PDB entry 6HZX | X-ray diffraction, 2.91 A resolution | chains C and D of the 3 polymer chains in the assembly

# Chain C
Name: Aromatic foldamer
Amino-acid sequence (11 residues; numbered 301 to 311; the number before each row is that of its first residue):
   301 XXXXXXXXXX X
Modified / non-standard residues: 4SO (4-sulfamoylbenzoic acid) at position 301, A1IJ4 (4-[3-(aminomethyl)phenoxy]butylcarbamic acid) at position 302, QUK (8-azanyl-4-(3-azanylpropoxy)quinoline-2-carboxylic acid) at position 303, ZY9 (6-(aminomethyl)pyridine-2-carboxylic acid) at position 304, QVE (8-azanyl-4-(2-hydroxy-2-oxoethyloxy)quinoline-2-carboxylic acid) at position 305, QVS (8-azanyl-4-oxidanyl-quinoline-2-carboxylic acid) at position 306, ZY9 (6-(aminomethyl)pyridine-2-carboxylic acid) at position 307, QDD (2-(8-azanyl-2-methanoyl-quinolin-4-yl)ethanoic acid) at position 308, ZY9 (6-(aminomethyl)pyridine-2-carboxylic acid) at position 309, QVE (8-azanyl-4-(2-hydroxy-2-oxoethyloxy)quinoline-2-carboxylic acid) at position 310, QUK (8-azanyl-4-(3-azanylpropoxy)quinoline-2-carboxylic acid) at position 311
Metal / ion sites: Zn2+: 4SO_301 (shared with 3 residues of chain A)

# Chain D
Name: Aromatic foldamer
Amino-acid sequence (11 residues; each row starts with the number of its first residue):
   311 XXXXXXXXXX X
Modified / non-standard residues: 4SO (4-sulfamoylbenzoic acid) at position 311, A1IJ4 (4-[3-(aminomethyl)phenoxy]butylcarbamic acid) at position 312, QUK (8-azanyl-4-(3-azanylpropoxy)quinoline-2-carboxylic acid) at position 313, ZY9 (6-(aminomethyl)pyridine-2-carboxylic acid) at position 314, QVE (8-azanyl-4-(2-hydroxy-2-oxoethyloxy)quinoline-2-carboxylic acid) at position 315, QVS (8-azanyl-4-oxidanyl-quinoline-2-carboxylic acid) at position 316, ZY9 (6-(aminomethyl)pyridine-2-carboxylic acid) at position 317, QDD (2-(8-azanyl-2-methanoyl-quinolin-4-yl)ethanoic acid) at position 318, ZY9 (6-(aminomethyl)pyridine-2-carboxylic acid) at position 319, QVE (8-azanyl-4-(2-hydroxy-2-oxoethyloxy)quinoline-2-carboxylic acid) at position 320, QUK (8-azanyl-4-(3-azanylpropoxy)quinoline-2-carboxylic acid) at position 321

# Chain C / chain D interface
Pairs across the interface (9):
  A1IJ4_302(C) with 4SO_311(D); A1IJ4_312(D); ZY9_314(D); QVE_315(D)
  QUK_303(C) with A1IJ4_312(D), hydrogen bond (backbone-backbone); QUK_313(D); ZY9_314(D)
  ZY9_304(C) with A1IJ4_312(D); QUK_313(D)
Interface residues without a listed pair, chain C (4 interface residues in all): QVE_305

# In short
4 residues of chain C face 5 of chain D across their interface, with 1 hydrogen bond. Its one hydrogen bond,
QUK_303(C)-A1IJ4_312(D), is backbone to backbone.
Both chains are Aromatic foldamer. Entry 6HZX (Protein-aromatic foldamer complex crystal structure) was
determined by X-ray diffraction (same publication as 6Q9T).
